PDB entry 7G84 | X-ray diffraction, 1.81 A resolution | chains A and B

[Chain A]
Name: Transforming protein RhoA
From: Homo sapiens
Notes: EC 3.6.5.2
UniProt: P61586 (RHOA_HUMAN); residues 1-184 here = UniProt positions 1-184
Chain sequence (185 residues; numbered 0 to 184; the number before each row is that of its first residue; numbering starts at 0):
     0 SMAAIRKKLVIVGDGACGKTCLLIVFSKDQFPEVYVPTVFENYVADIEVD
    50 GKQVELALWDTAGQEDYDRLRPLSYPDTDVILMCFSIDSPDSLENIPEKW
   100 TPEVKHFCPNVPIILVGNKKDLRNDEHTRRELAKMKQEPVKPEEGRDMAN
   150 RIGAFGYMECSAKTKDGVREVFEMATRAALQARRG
Not modelled in the structure: 0-2, 182-184
Construct notes: expression tag (0)
Residues lining bound ligands: Z1102357527 (YX6; N-[(3R)-6-oxopiperidin-3-yl]-1,3-thiazole-4-carboxamide): V24, F25, S26, D28, Y42, A44, D45, K164, V167, R168
Swiss-Prot annotation at these positions:
  - region: A61 to D78 (Switch II region)
  - motif: Y34 to Y42 (Effector region)
  - binding site (GTP): G12 to T19, F30 to T37, D59 to Q63, N117 to D120, S160 to K162
  - modified residue: Y34 (Microbial infection: O-AMP-tyrosine), T37 (Microbial infection: O-AMP-threonine), N41 (Microbial infection: ADP-ribosylasparagine), Q63 (5-glutamyl serotonin)
  - glycosylation: Y34 (Microbial infection: O-linked (GlcNAc) tyrosine), T37 (Microbial infection: O-alpha-linked (GlcNAc) threonine)
  - cross-link: K135 (Glycyl lysine isopeptide (Lys-Gly) (interchain with G-Cter in ubiquitin))
  - natural variant: E47 (E47K: In EDFAOB), P71 (P71S: In EDFAOB)
  - mutagenesis: G14 (G14V: Increased Rho protein signal transduction. Constitutively active), T19 (T19N: Decreased Rho protein signal transduction. Decreased substrate adhesion-dependent cell spreading. Decreased stress fibers assembly. Decreased cytoplasmic microtubule organization), Y34 (Y34A: Abolishes interaction with DGKQ; Y34F: Abolishes AMPylation by Haemophilus IbpA), T37 (T37A: Abolished monoglucosylation by C.difficile toxin TcdA. Abolished O-GlcNAcylation by C.novyi toxin TcdA), Q63 (Q63L: Causes constitutive activation), K135 (K135R: Reduced FBXL19-mediated ubiquitination and subsequent degradation)

[Chain B]
Name: Rho guanine nucleotide exchange factor 2
From: Homo sapiens
UniProt: Q92974 (ARHG2_HUMAN); numbering as in UniProt (aligned over 206-448)
Chain sequence (245 residues; numbered 204 to 448; the number before each row is that of its first residue):
   204 SMEMDEKDFAADSWSLAVDSSFLQQHKKEVMKQQDVIYELIQTELHHVRT
   254 LKIMTRLFRTGMLEELHLEPGVVQGLFPCVDELSDIHTRFLSQLLERRRQ
   304 ALCPGSTRNFVIHRLGDLLISQFSGPSAEQMCKTYSEFCSRHSKALKLYK
   354 ELYARDKRFQQFIRKVTRPAVLKRHGVQECILLVTQRITKYPLLISRILQ
   404 HSHGIEEERQDLTTALGLVKELLSNVDEGIYQLEKGARLQEIYNR
Construct notes: expression tag (204-205)
Swiss-Prot annotation at these positions:
  - modified residue: K353 (N6-acetyllysine)
  - mutagenesis: Y394 (Y394A: Reduces phosphorylation level, normal microtubule localization and activity)

[Interface between chain A and chain B]
Contacting residue pairs (60; chain A residue first):
  R5(A) with K376(B), hydrogen bond (side chain-backbone); E382(B), salt bridge
  K7(A) with L385(B)
  V33(A) with S216(B); S218(B)
  Y34(A) with S216(B); D238(B); V239(B); E242(B), hydrogen bond; R400(B), hydrogen bond
  V35(A) with R400(B), hydrogen bond (backbone-side chain)
  P36(A) with E242(B); R400(B)
  T37(A) with V239(B); E242(B), hydrogen bond; L396(B); L397(B); R400(B), hydrogen bond
  V38(A) with E242(B), hydrogen bond (backbone-side chain); K393(B)
  F39(A) with K393(B), hydrogen bond (backbone-side chain)
  E40(A) with T246(B); H249(B), salt bridge; L386(B)
  N41(A) with R377(B), hydrogen bond (side chain-backbone); L386(B)
  Y42(A) with R377(B)
  V43(A) with K376(B)
  D45(A) with K376(B), salt bridge
  E54(A) with K376(B), salt bridge
  W58(A) with E382(B); L385(B), hydrophobic; Q389(B)
  D59(A) with Q389(B), hydrogen bond (backbone-side chain)
  A61(A) with L396(B)
  G62(A) with T392(B); L396(B)
  Q63(A) with Q389(B); T392(B)
  Y66(A) with T392(B); L426(B); S427(B); D430(B)
  D67(A) with D430(B), hydrogen bond (backbone-side chain)
  R68(A) with D430(B), salt bridge; E431(B)
  L69(A) with C342(B), hydrophobic; T392(B); D430(B), hydrogen bond (backbone-side chain); I433(B), hydrophobic
  L72(A) with C342(B); H345(B), hydrogen bond (backbone-side chain); L385(B); T388(B); Q435(B)
  S73(A) with L385(B); Q389(B), hydrogen bond
  P75(A) with L349(B), hydrophobic
  D76(A) with K353(B), salt bridge; Q381(B)
Interface residues without a listed pair, chain A (29 interface residues in all): K27
Interface residues without a listed pair, chain B (36 interface residues in all): D215, L219, S346, I391, K423, V429

[Overview]
29 residues of chain A face 36 of chain B across their interface, with 14 hydrogen bonds and 6 salt bridges.
Polar contacts include R5(A)-E382(B), E40(A)-H249(B) and D45(A)-K376(B). Chain A binds Z1102357527.
Chain A is Transforming protein RhoA and chain B is Rho guanine nucleotide exchange factor 2, both from Homo
sapiens; the structure, ARHGEF2 PanDDA analysis group deposition -- ARHGEF2 and RhoA in complex with
Z1102357527, was determined by X-ray diffraction.
